PDB entry 4BY9 | solution NMR | chains F and X of the 18 polymer chains in the assembly

[Chain F]
Molecule: NOP5/NOP56 related protein
From: Pyrococcus furiosus
Reference sequence: Q8U4M1 (Q8U4M1_PYRFU); residues 1-366 here correspond to UniProt positions 4-369 (UniProt number = residue number + 3)
Sequence (366 residues; row label = number of the first residue in the row):
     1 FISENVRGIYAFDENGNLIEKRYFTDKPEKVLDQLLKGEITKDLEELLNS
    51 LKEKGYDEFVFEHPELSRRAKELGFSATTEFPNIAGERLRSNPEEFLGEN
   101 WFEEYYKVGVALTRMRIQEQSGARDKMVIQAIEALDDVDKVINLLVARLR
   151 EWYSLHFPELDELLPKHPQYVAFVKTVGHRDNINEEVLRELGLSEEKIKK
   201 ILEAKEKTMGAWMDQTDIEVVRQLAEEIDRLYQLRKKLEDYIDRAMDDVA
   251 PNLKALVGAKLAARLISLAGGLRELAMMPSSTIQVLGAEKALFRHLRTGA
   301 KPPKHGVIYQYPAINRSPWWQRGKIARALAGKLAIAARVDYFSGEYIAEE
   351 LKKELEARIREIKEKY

[Chain X]
Molecule: 11-nt RNA strand
Sequence (11 nucleotides; row label = number of the first residue in the row):
     1 UCGCCCAUCAC

[Chain F / chain X interface]
Contacting residue pairs - 14 pairs, chain F then chain X:
  Lys175(F) with U8(X), phosphate contact; C9(X), phosphate contact
  Asp229(F) with C9(X), phosphate contact
  Gln233(F) with C9(X), phosphate contact
  Ala288(F) with C11(X), sugar contact
  Lys290(F) with C9(X), sugar contact; A10(X), sugar contact
  Ala291(F) with A10(X), sugar contact; C11(X), sugar contact
  Arg294(F) with A10(X), sugar contact; C11(X), sugar contact
  Pro303(F) with C11(X), sugar contact
  Lys304(F) with C11(X), phosphate contact
  His305(F) with C11(X), phosphate contact
Other interface residues (no listed pair), chain F (13 interface residues in all): Arg230, Gly287, Pro302

[In short]
Chain F and chain X form an interface of 13 and 4 residues respectively.
Here chain F is NOP5/NOP56 related protein (Pyrococcus furiosus) and chain X is an 11-nt RNA strand. Entry
4BY9 (The structure of the Box CD enzyme reveals regulation of rRNA methylation) was determined by solution
NMR.
